PDB entry 1ZKF | X-ray diffraction, 2.55 A resolution | chains A and C

[Chain A]
Molecule: Peptidyl-prolyl cis-trans isomerase A
Source organism: Homo sapiens
Notes: EC 5.2.1.8
UniProtKB: P62937 (PPIA_HUMAN); numbering as in UniProt (aligned over 1-165)
Amino-acid sequence (165 residues; each row starts with the number of its first residue):
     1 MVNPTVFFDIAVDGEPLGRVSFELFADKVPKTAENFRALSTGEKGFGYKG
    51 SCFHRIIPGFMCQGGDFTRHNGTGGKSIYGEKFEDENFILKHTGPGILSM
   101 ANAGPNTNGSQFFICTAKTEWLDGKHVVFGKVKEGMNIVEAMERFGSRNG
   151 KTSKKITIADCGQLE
Swiss-Prot annotation at these positions:
  - modified residue: Met1 (N-acetylmethionine), Val2 (N-acetylvaline), Lys28 (N6-acetyllysine), Lys44 (N6-acetyllysine), Lys76 (N6-acetyllysine), Ser77 (Phosphoserine), Lys82 (N6-acetyllysine), Thr93 (Phosphothreonine), Lys125 (N6-acetyllysine), Lys131 (N6-acetyllysine), Lys133 (N6-acetyllysine)
  - glycosylation: Asn108 (N-linked (GlcNAc...) asparagine)
  - cross-link (Glycyl lysine isopeptide (Lys-Gly)): Lys28 (interchain with G-Cter in SUMO2), Lys82 (interchain with G-Cter in SUMO2)
  - mutagenesis: Arg55 (R55A: Loss of peptidyl-prolyl cis-trans isomerase activity. No loss of its interaction with BSG/CD147 or its ability to induce leukocyte chemotaxis. No effect on its interaction with MAP3K5/ASK1 ...), Phe60 (F60A: Loss of ability to stimulate MAPK/ERK phosphorylation), Arg69 (R69A: No effect on peptidyl-prolyl cis-trans isomerase activity. Reduced interaction with BSG/CD147 and ability to induce leukocyte chemotaxis), His70 (H70A: No effect on peptidyl-prolyl cis-trans isomerase activity. Reduced interaction with BSG/CD147 and ability to induce leukocyte chemotaxis), Thr107 (T107A: No effect on peptidyl-prolyl cis-trans isomerase activity. Reduced interaction with BSG/CD147 and ability to induce leukocyte chemotaxis), Phe113 (F113A: Reduced ability to stimulate MAPK/ERK phosphorylation), Trp121 (W121A: 200-fold decrease of sensitivity to CsA. Reduced ability to stimulate MAPK/ERK phosphorylation; W121E: Loss of peptidyl-prolyl cis-trans isomerase activity ...), Lys125 (K125Q: Acetylation-mimetic mutant; no effect on its interaction with TARDBP; K125R: Loss of acetylation and interaction with TARDBP), His126 (H126A: Loss of peptidyl-prolyl cis-trans isomerase activity and interaction with HCV NS5A. Loss of ability to stimulate MAPK/ERK phosphorylation)

[Chain C]
Molecule: Suc-ALA-GLY-PRO-PHE-pNA
Amino-acid sequence (6 residues; row label = number of the first residue in the row):
     1 XAGPFX
Modified residues: SIN (succinic acid) at position 1; NIT (4-nitroaniline) at position 6

[How chain A and chain C interact]
Pairs across the interface (22; chain A residue first):
  Arg55(A) - Ala2(C)
  Arg55(A) - Gly3(C)
  Arg55(A) - Pro4(C)  hydrogen bond (side chain-backbone)
  Ile57(A) - NIT_6(C)
  Phe60(A) - Pro4(C)  hydrophobic
  Phe60(A) - Phe5(C)
  Phe60(A) - NIT_6(C)
  Gln63(A) - Ala2(C)  hydrogen bond (side chain-backbone)
  Gln63(A) - Gly3(C)  hydrogen bond (side chain-backbone)
  Gln63(A) - Pro4(C)
  Gly72(A) - SIN_1(C)
  Gly72(A) - Ala2(C)  hydrogen bond (backbone-backbone)
  Thr73(A) - SIN_1(C)
  Ala101(A) - Gly3(C)
  Asn102(A) - Ala2(C)
  Asn102(A) - Gly3(C)  hydrogen bond (backbone-backbone)
  Gln111(A) - Ala2(C)
  Phe113(A) - Pro4(C)
  Trp121(A) - Phe5(C)  hydrogen bond (side chain-backbone)
  Trp121(A) - NIT_6(C)
  Leu122(A) - Pro4(C)  hydrophobic
  His126(A) - Pro4(C)
Interface residues without a listed pair, chain A (15 interface residues in all): Met61, Ala103

[Overview]
15 residues of chain A face 6 of chain C across their interface, with 6 hydrogen bonds. Polar pairs include
Arg55(A)-Pro4(C), Gln63(A)-Ala2(C) and Gln63(A)-Gly3(C). UniProt lists 9 mutagenesis sites on chain A.
Here chain A is Peptidyl-prolyl cis-trans isomerase A (Homo sapiens) and chain C is Suc-ALA-GLY-PRO-PHE-pNA.
Entry 1ZKF (Cyrstal Structure of Human Cyclophilin-A in Complex with suc-AGPF-pNA) was determined by X-ray
diffraction.
